Entry 8G8H (X-ray diffraction, 1.64 A resolution); this record covers chains A and T of the 3 polymer chains in the assembly.

[Chain A]
Name: DNA polymerase eta
Source organism: Homo sapiens
Notes: EC 2.7.7.7
Reference sequence: Q9Y253 (POLH_HUMAN); residues 1-432 here = UniProt positions 1-432
Chain sequence (432 residues; numbered 1 to 432; the number before each row is that of its first residue):
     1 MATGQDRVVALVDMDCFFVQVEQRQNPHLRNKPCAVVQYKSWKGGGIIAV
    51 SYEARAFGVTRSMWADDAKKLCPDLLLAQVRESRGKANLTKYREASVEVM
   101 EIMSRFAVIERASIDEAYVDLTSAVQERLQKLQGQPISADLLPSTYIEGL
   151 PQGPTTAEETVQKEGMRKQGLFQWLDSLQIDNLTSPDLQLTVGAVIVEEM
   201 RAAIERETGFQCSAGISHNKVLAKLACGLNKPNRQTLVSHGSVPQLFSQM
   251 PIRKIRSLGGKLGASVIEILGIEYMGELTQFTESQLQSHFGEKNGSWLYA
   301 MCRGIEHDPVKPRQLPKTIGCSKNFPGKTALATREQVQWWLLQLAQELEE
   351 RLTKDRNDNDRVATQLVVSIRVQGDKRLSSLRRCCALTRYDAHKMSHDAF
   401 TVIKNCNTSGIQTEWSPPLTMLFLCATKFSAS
Not modelled in the structure: 1, 155-161
Metal / ion sites: Ca2+: Asp13, Met14, Asp115 (together with Inosine-5'-triphosphate)
Small-molecule neighbours: Inosine-5'-triphosphate (CZU; [[(2R,3S,4R,5R)-3,4-bis(oxidanyl)-5-(6-oxidanylidene-1H-purin-9-yl)oxolan-2-yl]methoxy-oxidanyl-phosphoryl] phosphono hydrogen phosphate): Asp13, Met14, Asp15, Cys16, Phe17, Phe18, Ile48, Ala49, Tyr52, Arg55, Arg61, Ile114, Asp115, Glu116, Lys231
Swiss-Prot annotation at these positions:
  - binding site (Mg(2+)): Asp13, Met14, Asp115, Glu116
  - binding site (Mn(2+)): Asp13, Met14, Asp115, Glu116
  - binding site (a 2'-deoxyribonucleoside 5'-triphosphate): Arg61

[Chain T]
Molecule: 12-nt DNA strand
Sequence (12 nucleotides; numbered 1 to 12; the number before each row is that of its first residue):
     1 CATCCTCACACT
Not modelled in the structure: 1
Small-molecule neighbours: Inosine-5'-triphosphate (CZU; [[(2R,3S,4R,5R)-3,4-bis(oxidanyl)-5-(6-oxidanylidene-1H-purin-9-yl)oxolan-2-yl]methoxy-oxidanyl-phosphoryl] phosphono hydrogen phosphate): DT3, DC4, DC5

[Chain A / chain T interface]
Residue-residue contacts (33; chain A residue first):
  Gln38(A) with DC4(T), sugar contact
  Tyr39(A) with DC4(T), phosphate contact; DC5(T), hydrogen bond to the phosphate
  Trp42(A) with DA2(T), stacking on the base
  Arg61(A) with DT3(T), base contact
  Ser62(A) with DT3(T), base contact
  Trp64(A) with DA2(T), phosphate contact
  Lys86(A) with DC5(T), phosphate contact; DT6(T), salt bridge to the phosphate
  Arg93(A) with DT6(T), sugar contact
  Lys293(A) with DA10(T), phosphate contact; DC11(T), phosphate contact
  Pro316(A) with DC7(T), phosphate contact; DA8(T), phosphate contact
  Lys317(A) with DC7(T), phosphate contact; DA8(T), hydrogen bond to the phosphate; DC9(T), salt bridge to the phosphate
  Thr318(A) with DC7(T), sugar contact; DA8(T), hydrogen bond to the phosphate
  Ile319(A) with DC7(T), phosphate contact
  Gly320(A) with DT6(T), phosphate contact; DC7(T), hydrogen bond to the phosphate
  Cys321(A) with DT6(T), phosphate contact
  Ser322(A) with DC5(T), sugar contact; DT6(T), hydrogen bond to the phosphate
  Lys323(A) with DC5(T), phosphate contact
  Asn324(A) with DC4(T), sugar contact; DC5(T), hydrogen bond to the phosphate
  Pro326(A) with DA2(T), base contact; DC4(T), phosphate contact
  Gly327(A) with DA2(T), hydrogen bond to the phosphate
  Thr329(A) with DA2(T), base contact
  Arg351(A) with DC7(T), salt bridge to the phosphate
Other interface residues (no listed pair), chain A (24 interface residues in all): Lys311, Glu347

[In short]
24 residues of chain A face 10 of chain T across their interface; the contacts include 7 hydrogen bonds, 3
salt bridges and 1 aromatic stacking contact. Among the polar pairs are Tyr39(A)-DC5(T), Lys317(A)-DA8(T) and
Thr318(A)-DA8(T). Inosine-5'-triphosphate is bound between chain A and chain T.
Here chain A is DNA polymerase eta (Homo sapiens) and chain T is a 12-nt DNA strand. Entry 8G8H (Crystal
structure of human DNA polymerase eta incorporating ITP across dC) was determined by X-ray diffraction.
